Entry 7V2M (electron microscopy, 3.40 A resolution); this record covers chains A and N of the 23 polymer chains in the assembly.

[Chain A]
Molecule: 16s ribosomal RNA
Organism: Thermus thermophilus HB8
Sequence (1522 nucleotides; numbered 1 to 1522; the number before each row is that of its first residue):
     1 UUUGUUGGAG AGUUUGAUCC UGGCUCAGGG UGAACGCUGG CGGCGUGCCU AAGACAUGCA
    61 AGUCGUGCGG GCCGCGGGGU UUUACUCCGU GGUCAGCGGC GGACGGGUGA GUAACGCGUG
   121 GGUGACCUAC CCGGAAGAGG GGGACAACCC GGGGAAACUC GGGCUAAUCC CCCAUGUGGA
   181 CCCGCCCCUU GGGGUGUGUC CAAAGGGCUU UGCCCGCUUC CGGAUGGGCC CGCGUCCCAU
   241 CAGCUAGUUG GUGGGGUAAU GGCCCACCAA GGCGACGACG GGUAGCCGGU CUGAGAGGAU
   301 GGCCGGCCAC AGGGGCACUG AGACACGGGC CCCACUCCUA CGGGAGGCAG CAGUUAGGAA
   361 UCUUCCGCAA UGGGCGCAAG CCUGACGGAG CGACGCCGCU UGGAGGAAGA AGCCCUUCGG
   421 GGUGUAAACU CCUGAACCCG GGACGAAACC CCCGACGAGG GGACUGACGG UACCGGGGUA
   481 AUAGCGCCGG CCAACUCCGU GCCAGCAGCC GCGGUAAUAC GGAGGGCGCG AGCGUUACCC
   541 GGAUUCACUG GGCGUAAAGG GCGUGUAGGC GGCCUGGGGC GUCCCAUGUG AAAGACCACG
   601 GCUCAACCGU GGGGGAGCGU GGGAUACGCU CAGGCUAGAC GGUGGGAGAG GGUGGUGGAA
   661 UUCCCGGAGU AGCGGUGAAA UGCGCAGAUA CCGGGAGGAA CGCCGAUGGC GAAGGCAGCC
   721 ACCUGGUCCA CCCGUGACGC UGAGGCGCGA AAGCGUGGGG AGCAAACCGG AUUAGAUACC
   781 CGGGUAGUCC ACGCCCUAAA CGAUGCGCGC UAGGUCUCUG GGUCUCCUGG GGGCCGAAGC
   841 UAACGCGUUA AGCGCGCCGC CUGGGGAGUA CGGCCGCAAG GCUGAAACUC AAAGGAAUUG
   901 ACGGGGGCCC GCACAAGCGG UGGAGCAUGU GGUUUAAUUC GAAGCAACGC GAAGAACCUU
   961 ACCAGGCCUU GACAUGCUAG GGAACCCGGG UGAAAGCCUG GGGUGCCCCG CGAGGGGAGC
  1021 CCUAGCACAG GUGCUGCAUG GCCGUCGUCA GCUCGUGCCG UGAGGUGUUG GGUUAAGUCC
  1081 CGCAACGAGC GCAACCCCCG CCGUUAGUUG CCAGCGGUUC GGCCGGGCAC UCUAACGGGA
  1141 CUGCCCGCGA AAGCGGGAGG AAGGAGGGGA CGACGUCUGG UCAGCAUGGC CCUUACGGCC
  1201 UGGGCGACAC ACGUGCUACA AUGCCCACUA CAAAGCGAUG CCACCCGGCA ACGGGGAGCU
  1261 AAUCGCAAAA AGGUGGGCCC AGUUCGGAUU GGGGUCUGCA ACCCGACCCC AUGAAGCCGG
  1321 AAUCGCUAGU AAUCGCGGAU CAGCCAUGCC GCGGUGAAUA CGUUCCCGGG CCUUGUACAC
  1381 ACCGCCCGUC ACGCCAUGGG AGCGGGCUCU ACCCGAAGUC GCCGGGAGCC UACGGGCAGG
  1441 CGCCGAGGGU AGGGCCCGUG ACUGGGGCGA AGUCGUAACA AGGUAGCUGU ACCGGAAGGU
  1501 GCGGCUGGAU CACCUCCUUU CU
Not modelled in the structure: 1-4, 774-779, 1381-1386, 1477-1483, 1510-1522
From the paper describing this entry:
  - contacts within the chain: C1493-G1498
  - mutagenesis - A901G: decreased catalytic activity

[Chain N]
Molecule: 30S ribosomal protein S14 type Z
Organism: Thermus thermophilus HB8
UniProt: P0DOY6 (RS14Z_THET8); numbering as in UniProt (aligned over 1-61)
Amino-acid sequence (61 residues; row label = number of the first residue in the row):
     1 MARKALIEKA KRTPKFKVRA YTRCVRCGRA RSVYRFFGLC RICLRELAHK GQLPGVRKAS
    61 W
Not modelled in the structure: 1
Metal / ion sites: Zn2+: Cys24, Cys27, Cys40, Cys43
Curated features (UniProtKB/Swiss-Prot):
  - binding site (Zn(2+)): Cys24, Cys27, Cys40, Cys43

[Chain A / chain N interface]
Residue-residue contacts (67):
  G951(A) - Arg29(N)  phosphate contact
  G951(A) - Arg41(N)  hydrogen bond to the phosphate
  A952(A) - Arg29(N)  salt bridge to the phosphate
  A952(A) - Arg31(N)  phosphate contact
  A952(A) - Ser32(N)  phosphate contact
  A952(A) - Arg41(N)  salt bridge to the phosphate
  A953(A) - Ser32(N)  hydrogen bond to the sugar
  G954(A) - Arg31(N)  phosphate contact
  A955(A) - Arg31(N)  salt bridge to the phosphate
  C957(A) - Val18(N)  hydrogen bond to the base
  C957(A) - Arg19(N)  hydrogen bond to the base
  C958(A) - Arg19(N)  base contact
  C958(A) - Tyr21(N)  sugar contact
  U959(A) - Leu6(N)  phosphate contact
  U959(A) - Lys9(N)  salt bridge to the phosphate
  U959(A) - Tyr21(N)  hydrogen bond to the phosphate
  U959(A) - Arg23(N)  sugar contact
  U960(A) - Leu6(N)  phosphate contact
  U960(A) - Arg23(N)  salt bridge to the phosphate
  A961(A) - Arg3(N)  salt bridge to the phosphate
  A961(A) - Leu6(N)  phosphate contact
  A972(A) - Ala5(N)  base contact
  A972(A) - Glu8(N)  base contact
  A972(A) - Arg12(N)  hydrogen bond to the sugar
  C973(A) - Lys4(N)  sugar contact
  C973(A) - Glu8(N)  sugar contact
  G1030(A) - Lys4(N)  phosphate contact
  G1031(A) - Arg3(N)  phosphate contact
  G1031(A) - Lys4(N)  hydrogen bond to the phosphate
  U1032(A) - Ala2(N)  hydrogen bond to the base
  U1032(A) - Arg3(N)  hydrogen bond to the sugar
  C1042(A) - Arg45(N)  hydrogen bond to the phosphate
  C1043(A) - Arg45(N)  salt bridge to the phosphate
  C1097(A) - Ser60(N)  hydrogen bond to the sugar
  G1168(A) - Trp61(N)  hydrogen bond to the base
  G1169(A) - Ser60(N)  hydrogen bond to the base
  G1169(A) - Trp61(N)  sugar contact
  A1170(A) - Lys58(N)  hydrogen bond to the phosphate
  A1170(A) - Ser60(N)  sugar contact
  C1171(A) - Lys58(N)  salt bridge to the phosphate
  G1184(A) - Ala2(N)  phosphate contact
  G1184(A) - Cys27(N)  hydrogen bond to the sugar
  G1184(A) - Arg29(N)  hydrogen bond to the sugar
  G1184(A) - Ile42(N)  base contact
  G1184(A) - Cys43(N)  base contact
  G1184(A) - Glu46(N)  base contact
  C1185(A) - Ala2(N)  phosphate contact
  C1185(A) - Cys27(N)  sugar contact
  G1198(A) - Arg3(N)  salt bridge to the phosphate
  G1198(A) - Ala5(N)  sugar contact
  C1199(A) - Lys9(N)  salt bridge to the phosphate
  C1200(A) - Lys9(N)  salt bridge to the phosphate
  U1201(A) - Arg19(N)  salt bridge to the phosphate
  G1298(A) - Val18(N)  phosphate contact
  C1299(A) - Phe16(N)  stacking on the base
  C1299(A) - Lys17(N)  phosphate contact
  C1299(A) - Val18(N)  phosphate contact
  C1299(A) - Arg19(N)  base contact
  A1339(A) - Tyr34(N)  sugar contact
  U1340(A) - Val33(N)  sugar contact
  U1340(A) - Tyr34(N)  phosphate contact
  U1340(A) - Arg35(N)  hydrogen bond to the phosphate
  C1341(A) - Thr22(N)  hydrogen bond to the phosphate
  C1341(A) - Arg35(N)  salt bridge to the phosphate
  A1342(A) - Val18(N)  base contact
  G1351(A) - Trp61(N)  phosphate contact
  C1352(A) - Trp61(N)  hydrogen bond to the phosphate
Other interface residues (no listed pair), chain A (37 interface residues in all): C1098
Other interface residues (no listed pair), chain N (34 interface residues in all): Arg26, Ala30, Phe36, Ala59

[Summary]
37 residues of chain A face 34 of chain N across their interface, with 19 hydrogen bonds, 13 salt bridges and
1 aromatic stacking contact. Among the polar pairs are C957(A)-Val18(N), C957(A)-Arg19(N) and
U1032(A)-Ala2(N). From the paper: A901G of chain A reduces catalytic activity; contacts within the chain
involving C1493(A) and G1498(A).
Chain A is 16s ribosomal RNA and chain N is 30S ribosomal protein S14 type Z, both from Thermus thermophilus
HB8; the structure, T.thermophilus 30S ribosome with KsgA, class K1k4, was determined by electron microscopy,
deposited together with 7V2L, 7V2N, 7V2O, 7V2P and 7V2Q.
